Entry 2ISP (X-ray diffraction, 2.20 A resolution); this record covers chains P and A of the 4 polymer chains in the assembly.

Chain P:
Molecule: 10-nt DNA strand
Sequence (10 nucleotides; numbered 1 to 10; the number before each row is that of its first residue):
     1 GCTGATGCGC
Modified residues: DOC (2',3'-dideoxycytidine-5'-monophosphate) at position 10
Ion coordination: Na+: DG9 (shared with Thr101(A), Val103(A), Ile106(A) of chain A)

Chain A:
Protein: Polymerase (DNA directed), beta
Source organism: Homo sapiens
Notes: EC 2.7.7.7
UniProt: Q3KP48 (Q3KP48_HUMAN); numbering as in UniProt (aligned over 1-335)
Chain sequence (335 residues; numbered 1 to 335; the number before each row is that of its first residue):
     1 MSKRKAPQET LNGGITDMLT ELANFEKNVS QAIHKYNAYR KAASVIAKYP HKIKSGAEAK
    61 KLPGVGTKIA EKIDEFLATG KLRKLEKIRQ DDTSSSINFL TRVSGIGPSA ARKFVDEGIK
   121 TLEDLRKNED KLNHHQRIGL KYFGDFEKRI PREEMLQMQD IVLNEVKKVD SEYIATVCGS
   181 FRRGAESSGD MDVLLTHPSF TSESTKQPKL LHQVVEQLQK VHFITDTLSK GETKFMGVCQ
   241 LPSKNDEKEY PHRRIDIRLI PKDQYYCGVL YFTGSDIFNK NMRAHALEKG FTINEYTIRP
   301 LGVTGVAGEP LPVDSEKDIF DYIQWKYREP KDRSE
Not modelled in the structure: 1-9
Ion coordination: Na+ site 1: Lys60, Leu62, Val65 (shared with 1 residue of chain D); Na+ site 2: Thr101, Val103, Ile106 (shared with DG9(P) of chain P); Mg2+: Asp190, Asp192 (together with GGH); Na+ site 3: Asp190, Asp192, Asp256 (together with GGH)
Residues lining bound ligands: GGH (2'-deoxy-5'-O-(hydroxy{[hydroxy(phosphonomethyl)phosphoryl]oxy}phosphoryl)guanosine): Arg149, Gly179, Ser180, Arg183, Ser188, Gly189, Asp190, Asp192, Tyr271, Phe272, Thr273, Gly274, Ser275, Asp276, Asn279, Arg283

How chain P and chain A interact:
Contacting residue pairs (16; chain P residue first):
  DG7(P) - Ser109(A)  phosphate contact
  DC8(P) - Gly105(A)  phosphate contact
  DC8(P) - Gly107(A)  hydrogen bond to the phosphate
  DC8(P) - Pro108(A)  phosphate contact
  DC8(P) - Ser109(A)  hydrogen bond to the phosphate
  DC8(P) - Ala110(A)  hydrogen bond to the phosphate
  DG9(P) - Val103(A)  phosphate contact
  DG9(P) - Ser104(A)  phosphate contact
  DG9(P) - Gly105(A)  hydrogen bond to the phosphate
  DG9(P) - Ile106(A)  phosphate contact
  DG9(P) - Gly107(A)  phosphate contact
  DG9(P) - His135(A)  sugar contact
  DOC_10(P) - Met236(A)  sugar contact
  DOC_10(P) - Arg254(A)  salt bridge to the phosphate
  DOC_10(P) - Asp256(A)  sugar contact
  DOC_10(P) - Tyr271(A)  hydrogen bond to the base
Interface residues without a listed pair, chain A (14 interface residues in all): Asp192

In short:
4 residues of chain P face 14 of chain A across their interface, with 5 hydrogen bonds and 1 salt bridge.
Among the polar pairs are DOC_10(P)-Tyr271(A), DC8(P)-Gly107(A) and DC8(P)-Ser109(A). Chain A binds compound
GGH.
Chain P is a 10-nt DNA strand and chain A is Polymerase (DNA directed), beta (Homo sapiens); the structure,
Ternary complex of DNA Polymerase beta with a dideoxy terminated primer and 2'-deoxyguanosine 5'-beta,
gamma-methylene triphosphate, was determined by X-ray diffraction together with 2ISO from the same study.
